Entry 8JPB (electron microscopy, 3.07 A resolution); this record covers chains G and Q of the 4 polymer chains in the assembly.

[Chain G]
Molecule: Beta-adrenergic receptor kinase 1
Source organism: Bos taurus
Notes: EC 2.7.11.15
UniProtKB: P21146 (ARBK1_BOVIN); residue numbers follow UniProt; this construct covers 2-689
Sequence (688 residues; numbered 2 to 689; the number before each row is that of its first residue):
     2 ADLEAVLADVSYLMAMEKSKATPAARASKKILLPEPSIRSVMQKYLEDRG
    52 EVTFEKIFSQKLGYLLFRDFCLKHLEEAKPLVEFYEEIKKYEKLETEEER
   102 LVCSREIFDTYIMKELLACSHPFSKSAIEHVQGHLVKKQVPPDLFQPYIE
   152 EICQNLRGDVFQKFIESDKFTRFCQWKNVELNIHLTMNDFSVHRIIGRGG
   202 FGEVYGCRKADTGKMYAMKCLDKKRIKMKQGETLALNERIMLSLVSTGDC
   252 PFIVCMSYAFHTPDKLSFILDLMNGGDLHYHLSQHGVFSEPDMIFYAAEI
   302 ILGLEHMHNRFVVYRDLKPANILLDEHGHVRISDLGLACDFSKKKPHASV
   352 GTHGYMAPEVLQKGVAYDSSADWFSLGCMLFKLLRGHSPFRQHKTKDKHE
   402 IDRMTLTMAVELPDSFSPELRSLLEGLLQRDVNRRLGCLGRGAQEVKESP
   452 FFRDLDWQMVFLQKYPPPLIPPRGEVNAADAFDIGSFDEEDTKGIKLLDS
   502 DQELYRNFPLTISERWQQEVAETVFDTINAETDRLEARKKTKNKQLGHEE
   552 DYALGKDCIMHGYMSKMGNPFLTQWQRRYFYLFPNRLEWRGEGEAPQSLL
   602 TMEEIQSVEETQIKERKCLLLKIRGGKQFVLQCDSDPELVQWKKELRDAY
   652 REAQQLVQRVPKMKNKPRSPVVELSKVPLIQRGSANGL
Disordered / not traced: 660-689
Sequence notes: engineered mutation Pro292 (Ala in P21146), Ile295 (Arg in P21146), Asp455 (Ser in P21146)
Residues lining bound ligands:
  - SRW (2-[{2-(1-fluorocyclopropyl)-4-[4-(2-methoxyphenyl)piperidin-1-yl]quinazolin-6-yl}(methyl)amino]ethan-1-ol): Leu4, Glu5, Leu8
  - staurosporine (STU): Ile197, Gly198, Arg199, Val205, Ala218, Lys220, Val255, Leu271, Asp272, Leu273, Met274, Asn275, Gly277, Asp278, Ala321, Asn322, Leu324, Ser334, Asp335, Asn478, Ala479

[Chain Q]
Molecule: Guanine nucleotide-binding protein G(q) subunit alpha
Source organism: Homo sapiens
UniProtKB: P50148 (GNAQ_HUMAN); residues 37-359 here = UniProt positions 37-359
Sequence (353 residues; row label = number of the first residue in the row):
     7 MGCTLSAEDKAAVERSKMIDRNLREDGERSRRELKLLLLGTGESGKSTFI
    57 KQMRIIHGSGYSDEDKRGFTKLVYQNIFTAMQAMIRAMDTLKIPYKYEHN
   107 KAHAQLVREVDVEKVSAFENPYVDAIKSLWNDPGIQECYDRRREYQLSDS
   157 TKYYLNDLDRVADPAYLPTQQDVLRVRVPTTGIIEYPFDLQSVIFRMVDV
   207 GGQRSERRKWIHCFENVTSIMFLVALSEYDQVLVESDNENRMEESKALFR
   257 TIITYPWFQNSSVILFLNKKDLLEEKIMYSHLVDYFPEYDGPQRDAQAAR
   307 EFILKMFVDLNPDSDKIIYSHFTCATDTENIRFVFAAVKDTILQLNLKEY
   357 NLV
Disordered / not traced: 7-37, 355-359
Sequence notes: initiating methionine (7); expression tag (8-36)
Ion coordination: Mg2+: Ser53, Thr186 (together with GDP)
Residues lining bound ligands:
  - tetrafluoroaluminate (ALF): Gly48, Glu49, Lys52, Ser53, Val184, Pro185, Thr186, Val206, Gly207, Gly208, Gln209
  - GDP (guanosine-5'-diphosphate): Gly48, Glu49, Ser50, Gly51, Lys52, Ser53, Thr54, Asp155, Ser156, Leu180, Arg181, Val182, Arg183, Thr186, Asn274, Lys275, Asp277, Leu278, Cys330, Ala331, Thr332

[Interface between chain G and chain Q]
Pairs across the interface (16):
  Arg106(G) with Trp263(Q)
  Phe109(G) with Tyr261(Q), hydrophobic; Trp263(Q), hydrophobic
  Asp110(G) with Ile217(Q); Tyr261(Q), hydrogen bond
  Met114(G) with Thr257(Q); Tyr261(Q), hydrophobic
  Lys115(G) with Arg214(Q); Ile217(Q)
  Glu116(G) with Arg214(Q), salt bridge
  Leu118(G) with Arg213(Q), hydrogen bond (backbone-side chain)
  Ala119(G) with Arg214(Q)
  Ser121(G) with Arg214(Q)
  Gln133(G) with Thr260(Q)
  Leu136(G) with Pro262(Q), hydrophobic
  Val137(G) with Pro262(Q)
Also at the interface, not in a pair above, chain G (15 interface residues in all): Leu117, Cys120, Glu130
Also at the interface, not in a pair above, chain Q (13 interface residues in all): Arg210, Trp216, Phe220, Leu254, Arg256

[Overview]
The interface between chain G and chain Q involves 15 residues on one side and 13 on the other, with 2
hydrogen bonds and 1 salt bridge. Among the polar pairs are Glu116(G)-Arg214(Q), Asp110(G)-Tyr261(Q) and
Leu118(G)-Arg213(Q). Ligands of chain G: staurosporine and compound SRW.
Here chain G is Beta-adrenergic receptor kinase 1 (Bos taurus) and chain Q is Guanine nucleotide-binding
protein G(q) subunit alpha (Homo sapiens). Entry 8JPB (cryo-EM structure of NTSR1-GRK2-Galpha(q) complexes 1)
was determined by electron microscopy together with 8JPC, 8JPD, 8JPE and 8JPF from the same study.
